8E9G - chains K and N of the 15 polymer chains in the assembly; structure by electron microscopy, 2.60 A resolution.

Chain K:
Molecule: NADH-quinone oxidoreductase subunit K
Organism: Mycolicibacterium smegmatis MC2 155
Notes: EC 7.1.1.-
UniProtKB: A0QU26 (NUOK_MYCS2); residues 1-99 here = UniProt positions 1-99
Amino-acid sequence (99 residues; numbered 1 to 99; the number before each row is that of its first residue):
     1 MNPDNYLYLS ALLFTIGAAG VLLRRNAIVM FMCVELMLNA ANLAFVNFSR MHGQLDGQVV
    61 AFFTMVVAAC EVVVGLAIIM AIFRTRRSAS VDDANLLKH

Chain N:
Molecule: NADH-quinone oxidoreductase subunit N
Organism: Mycolicibacterium smegmatis MC2 155
Notes: EC 7.1.1.-
UniProtKB: A0QU23 (A0QU23_MYCS2); residue numbers follow UniProt; this construct covers 1-521
Amino-acid sequence (521 residues; each row starts with the number of its first residue):
     1 MITPSIEYGL LSPMLIVFGV AIAGVLIEAL APRQSRYPLQ VTLALGGLIA TVVAVVFVAR
    61 GLSGTPGRPA VLGAVVLDAP AVFLQGTIAL VGILGIMLIA ERQKATVSAG EARGLEDFTP
   121 QASAVAGSVA EQLATKTGVM QTEVFPLTMF AIGGMLLFPA ADDLLTMFVA LEVLSLPLYL
   181 LCGLARRRRL LSQEAALKYF LLGAFSSAFF IYGAAMLYGS AGTLDLSGIA ESVAAGSGNT
   241 SLALLGVALL LVGVLFKVGA VPFHSWIPDV YQGAPTSITA FMAAATKIAA FGAMLRIFYV
   301 AVPALRDDWR PVLWAIAILT MVVGTVTAVT QTDVKRMLAY SAVAHSGFIL TGVIAANPAG
   361 VSSTLFYLFA YGFSTLGAFA VVGLIRNAAG DEETSMAQWA GLGRRYPIVG VVFSLFLLAF
   421 AGIPLTSGFV SKFAVFKAAG EGGAIPLVII GVIASAVAAY FYVRVIVLMF FTEPPDDAPE
   481 LVVPSGLSTA VVTVTAAVTF ALGALPQPLL DLANSAETFL H
Unresolved in the structure: 1-2

Interface between chain K and chain N:
Pairs across the interface (78; chain K residue first):
  Ser10(K) with Tyr212(N), hydrogen bond
  Ala11(K) with Tyr212(N), hydrogen bond (backbone-side chain)
  Phe14(K) with Ala208(N); Phe209(N), hydrophobic; Tyr212(N), hydrophobic
  Ala18(K) with Phe205(N), hydrophobic
  Val21(K) with Phe205(N), hydrophobic
  Met30(K) with Leu201(N), hydrophobic
  Phe31(K) with Phe200(N), hydrophobic
  Met37(K) with Phe205(N), hydrophobic; Ala208(N), hydrophobic; Phe209(N), hydrophobic
  Leu38(K) with Ala208(N), hydrophobic; Ile211(N), hydrophobic
  Ala40(K) with Tyr212(N)
  Ala41(K) with Ile211(N), hydrophobic; Tyr212(N), hydrophobic
  Ala44(K) with Tyr212(N), hydrophobic; Ala215(N), hydrophobic; Met216(N), hydrophobic
  Phe45(K) with Ile211(N), hydrophobic; Ala214(N); Ala215(N); Tyr218(N), hydrophobic
  Phe48(K) with Ala215(N); Met216(N), hydrophobic; Tyr218(N), hydrophobic; Gly219(N); Leu242(N), hydrophobic
  Ser49(K) with Tyr218(N)
  Met51(K) with Gly219(N)
  His52(K) with Tyr218(N), hydrogen bond (side chain-backbone); Gly219(N), hydrogen bond (side chain-backbone); Gly222(N), hydrogen bond (side chain-backbone)
  Gln54(K) with Tyr218(N), hydrogen bond; Gly222(N), hydrogen bond (side chain-backbone)
  Asp56(K) with Tyr218(N)
  Gly57(K) with Tyr218(N), hydrogen bond (backbone-side chain)
  Val60(K) with Leu165(N), hydrophobic; Leu224(N), hydrophobic
  Phe63(K) with Leu165(N), hydrophobic
  Thr64(K) with Phe168(N); Ile211(N)
  Val67(K) with Phe168(N), hydrophobic; Glu172(N)
  Cys70(K) with Leu176(N), hydrophobic
  Glu71(K) with Leu176(N); Phe200(N)
  Val74(K) with Leu176(N), hydrophobic; Leu180(N), hydrophobic
  Gly75(K) with Phe200(N)
  Ile78(K) with Tyr179(N), hydrophobic; Leu197(N); Phe200(N), hydrophobic
  Ile79(K) with Leu197(N), hydrophobic
  Ala81(K) with Gln193(N), hydrogen bond (backbone-side chain)
  Ile82(K) with Gln193(N); Leu197(N), hydrophobic
  Arg84(K) with Ser123(N); Val125(N)
  Thr85(K) with Val125(N); Ala126(N); Gln193(N), hydrogen bond
  Arg86(K) with Leu190(N)
  Val91(K) with Leu201(N), hydrophobic
  Ala94(K) with Glu194(N); Lys198(N)
  Leu96(K) with Leu191(N), hydrophobic
  Leu97(K) with Leu191(N); Ala195(N); Lys198(N), hydrogen bond (backbone-side chain); Asp269(N); Gln272(N); Gly273(N)
  Lys98(K) with Arg336(N), hydrogen bond (backbone-side chain)
  His99(K) with Gln331(N); Arg336(N), hydrogen bond (backbone-side chain); Tyr340(N), hydrogen bond (backbone-side chain)
Interface residues without a listed pair, chain K (45 interface residues in all): Leu7, Leu22, Val34, Val59
Interface residues without a listed pair, chain N (42 interface residues in all): Val169, Ala196, Ala204, Ala221, Thr223

In short:
45 residues of chain K face 42 of chain N across their interface; the contacts include 14 hydrogen bonds.
Among the polar pairs are Ser10(K)-Tyr212(N), Ala11(K)-Tyr212(N) and His52(K)-Tyr218(N).
Here chain K is NADH-quinone oxidoreductase subunit K and chain N is NADH-quinone oxidoreductase subunit N,
both from Mycolicibacterium smegmatis MC2 155. Entry 8E9G (Mycobacterial respiratory complex I with both
quinone positions modelled) was determined by electron microscopy, deposited together with 8E9H and 8E9I.
